PDB entry 7R26 | X-ray diffraction, 2.30 A resolution | chain A

# Chain A
Name: Phosphatidylinositol 4,5-bisphosphate 3-kinase catalytic subunit delta isoform
Source organism: Mus musculus
Notes: EC 2.7.1.137, 2.7.1.153; fragment: p110 subunit
UniProtKB: O35904 (PK3CD_MOUSE); the construct has insertions or renumbered stretches relative to UniProt, so the offset changes along the chain: 106-507 = UniProt 106-507; 509-1044 = UniProt 508-1043
Sequence (940 residues; each row starts with the number of its first residue):
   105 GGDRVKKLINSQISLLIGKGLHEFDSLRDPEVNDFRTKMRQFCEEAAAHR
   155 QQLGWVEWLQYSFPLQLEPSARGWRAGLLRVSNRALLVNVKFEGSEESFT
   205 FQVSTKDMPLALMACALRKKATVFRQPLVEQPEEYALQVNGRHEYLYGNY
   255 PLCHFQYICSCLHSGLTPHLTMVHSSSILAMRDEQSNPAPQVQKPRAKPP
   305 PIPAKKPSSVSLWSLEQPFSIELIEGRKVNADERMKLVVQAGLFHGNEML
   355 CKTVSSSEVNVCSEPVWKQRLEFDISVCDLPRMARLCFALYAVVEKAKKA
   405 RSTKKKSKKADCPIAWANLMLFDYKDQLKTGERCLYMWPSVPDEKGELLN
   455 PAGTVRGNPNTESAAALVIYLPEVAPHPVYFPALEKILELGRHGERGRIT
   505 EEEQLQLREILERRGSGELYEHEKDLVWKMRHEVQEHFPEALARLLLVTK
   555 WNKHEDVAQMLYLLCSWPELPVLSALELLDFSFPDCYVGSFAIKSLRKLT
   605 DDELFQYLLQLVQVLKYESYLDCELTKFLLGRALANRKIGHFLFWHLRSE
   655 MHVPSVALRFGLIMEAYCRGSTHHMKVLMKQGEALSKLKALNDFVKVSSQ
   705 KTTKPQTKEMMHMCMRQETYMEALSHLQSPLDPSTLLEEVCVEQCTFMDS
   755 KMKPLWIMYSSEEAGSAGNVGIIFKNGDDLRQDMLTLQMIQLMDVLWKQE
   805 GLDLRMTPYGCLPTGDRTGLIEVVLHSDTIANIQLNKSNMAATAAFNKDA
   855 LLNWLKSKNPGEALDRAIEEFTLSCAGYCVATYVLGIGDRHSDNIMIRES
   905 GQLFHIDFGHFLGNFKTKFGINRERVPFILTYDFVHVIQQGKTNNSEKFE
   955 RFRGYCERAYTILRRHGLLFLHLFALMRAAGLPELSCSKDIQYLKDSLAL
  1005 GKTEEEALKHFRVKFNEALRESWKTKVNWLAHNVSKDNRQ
Disordered / not traced: 105-107, 174-187, 232-234, 292-317, 329-330, 341-342, 361-365, 398-413, 445-451, 480-481, 500-510, 518-522, 840-845, 920-928, 1027-1044
Differences from the reference sequence: expression tag (105); insertion (508)
Small-molecule neighbours: SD5 (5-[2,6-di(morpholin-4-yl)pyrimidin-4-yl]-4-(trifluoromethyl)pyridin-2-amine): M752, P758, W760, I777, K779, L784, D787, Y813, I825, E826, V827, V828, S831, T833, D897, M900, F908, I910, D911
Curated features (UniProtKB/Swiss-Prot):
  - region: F751 to K757 (G-loop), G890 to N898 (Catalytic loop), H909 to T935 (Activation loop)
  - modified residue: Y524 (Phosphotyrosine), S1039 (Phosphoserine)

# Overview
Ligands of chain A: compound SD5.
Chain A is Phosphatidylinositol 4,5-bisphosphate 3-kinase catalytic subunit delta isoform (Mus musculus); the
structure, PI3K delta in complex with SD5, was determined by X-ray diffraction (same publication as 7R2B).
